8PQ5 - chains A and B of the 3 polymer chains in the assembly; structure by electron microscopy, 4.40 A resolution (low resolution: residue-level contacts below are approximate; hydrogen-bond / salt-bridge calls are withheld).

# Chain A
Protein: Structural maintenance of chromosomes protein 1A
From: Homo sapiens
Amino-acid sequence (456 residues; row label = number of the first residue in the row; note: 777 numbers in that range are skipped by the numbering (no residue carries them; nothing is unmodelled there)):
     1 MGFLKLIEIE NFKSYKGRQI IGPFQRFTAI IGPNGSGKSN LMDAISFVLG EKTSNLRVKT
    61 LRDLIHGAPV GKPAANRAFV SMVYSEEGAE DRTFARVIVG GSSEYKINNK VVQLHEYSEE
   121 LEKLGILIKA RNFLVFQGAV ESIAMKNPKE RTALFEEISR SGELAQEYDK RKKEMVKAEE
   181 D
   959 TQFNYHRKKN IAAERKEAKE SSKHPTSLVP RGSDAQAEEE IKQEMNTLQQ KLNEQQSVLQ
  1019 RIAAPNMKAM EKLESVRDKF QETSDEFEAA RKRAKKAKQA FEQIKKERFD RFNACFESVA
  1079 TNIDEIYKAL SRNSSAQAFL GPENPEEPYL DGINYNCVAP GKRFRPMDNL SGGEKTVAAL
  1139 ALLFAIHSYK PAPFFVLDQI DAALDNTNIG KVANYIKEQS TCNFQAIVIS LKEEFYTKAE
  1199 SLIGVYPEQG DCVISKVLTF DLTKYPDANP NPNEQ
Disordered / not traced: 1, 959-1051, 1225-1233
Ligand contacts:
  - ATP (adenosine-5'-triphosphate), molecule 1: Lys-13, Ser-14, Pro-33, Asn-34, Gly-35, Ser-36, Gly-37, Lys-38, Ser-39, Asn-40, Arg-57, Pro-69, Gln-137, Val-1211
  - ATP, molecule 2: Arg-1123, Asn-1127, Ser-1129, Gly-1130, Gly-1131, Glu-1132, Asp-1163

# Chain B
Protein: Structural maintenance of chromosomes protein 3
From: Homo sapiens
Amino-acid sequence (462 residues; row label = number of the first residue in the row; note: 755 numbers in that range are skipped by the numbering (no residue carries them; nothing is unmodelled there)):
     1 MYIKQVIIQG FRSYRDQTIV DPFSSKHNVI VGRNGSGKSN FFYAIQFVLS DEFSHLRPEQ
    61 RLALLHEGTG PRVISAFVEI IFDNSDNRLP IDKEEVSLRR VIGAKKDQYF LDKKMVTKND
   121 VMNLLESAGF SRSNPYYIVK QGKINQMATA PDSQRLKLLR EVAGTRVYDE RKEESISLMK
   181 ETEGKREKIN ELL
   949 KYIEERLHTL EEEKEELAGS GSLVPRGSGS YSHVNKKALD QFVNFSEQKE KLIKRQEELD
  1009 RGYKSIMELM NVLELRKYEA IQLTFKQVSK NFSEVFQKLV PGGKATLVMK KGDVEGSQSQ
  1069 DEGEGSGESE RGSGSQSSVP SVDQFTGVGI RVSFTGKQGE MREMQQLSGG QKSLVALALI
  1129 FAIQKCDPAP FYLFDQIDQA LDAQHRKAVS DMIMELAVHA QFITTTFRPE LLESADKFYG
  1189 VKFRNKVSHI DVITAEMAKD FVEDDTTHG
Disordered / not traced: 949-1004, 1059-1092
Ligand contacts:
  - ATP (adenosine-5'-triphosphate), molecule 1: Arg-12, Arg-33, Asn-34, Gly-35, Ser-36, Gly-37, Lys-38, Ser-39, Asn-40, Ala-63, Leu-65, Glu-67, Gln-141, Phe-1175, Phe-1191
  - ATP, molecule 2: Arg-1110, Gln-1114, Leu-1115, Ser-1116, Gly-1117, Gly-1118

# Interface between chain A and chain B
Residue-residue contacts - 43 pairs, chain A then chain B:
  Gly-32(A) with Asp-1150(B)
  Asn-34(A) with Leu-1149(B); Asp-1150(B); Gln-1152(B); His-1153(B)
  Arg-57(A) with Gln-1114(B)
  Pro-69(A) with Gln-1114(B)
  Val-70(A) with Gly-1107(B); Arg-1110(B)
  Glu-141(A) with Gln-1147(B)
  Ser-1089(A) with Gly-1217(B)
  Asn-1091(A) with Gly-1217(B)
  Gly-1119(A) with Lys-1194(B)
  Arg-1121(A) with Lys-1194(B)
  Arg-1123(A) with Glu-67(B)
  Asn-1127(A) with Arg-12(B); Gln-60(B); Ala-63(B)
  Gly-1130(A) with Gln-141(B)
  Gly-1131(A) with Asn-34(B); Gln-141(B)
  Glu-1132(A) with Gly-35(B)
  Gln-1157(A) with Gln-1147(B); Ala-1148(B)
  Ala-1160(A) with Gln-1147(B)
  Ala-1161(A) with Asn-34(B); Gln-1147(B)
  Leu-1162(A) with Asn-34(B)
  Asp-1163(A) with Arg-33(B); Asn-34(B); Phe-1175(B)
  Asn-1164(A) with Glu-1211(B); Asp-1213(B)
  Thr-1165(A) with Arg-33(B); Asn-34(B); Asp-1213(B); Thr-1215(B)
  Lys-1169(A) with Gly-1217(B)
  Leu-1189(A) with Asp-1150(B)
  Lys-1190(A) with Arg-1176(B)
  Glu-1192(A) with Asp-1213(B)
  Gly-1208(A) with Gln-1106(B)
  Asp-1209(A) with Gln-1106(B)
Interface residues without a listed pair, chain A (35 interface residues in all): Pro-33, Arg-1090, Asp-1126, Asp-1159, Gly-1168, Gln-1207, Cys-1210
Interface residues without a listed pair, chain B (32 interface residues in all): Gly-32, Lys-38, Leu-64, Met-1109, Leu-1115, Ser-1116, Gly-1118

# Overview
The interface between chain A and chain B involves 35 residues on one side and 32 on the other. ATP is bound
between chain A and chain B.
Here chain A is Structural maintenance of chromosomes protein 1A and chain B is Structural maintenance of
chromosomes protein 3, both from Homo sapiens. Entry 8PQ5 (Human Cohesin ATPase module with an open DNA exit
gate) was determined by electron microscopy (same publication as 8P0A, 8RO6, 8RO7, 8RO8, 8RO9, 8ROA and 11
further entries).
